6T8G - chains A and G of the 8 polymer chains in the assembly; structure by electron microscopy, 4.34 A resolution (low resolution: residue-level contacts below are approximate; hydrogen-bond / salt-bridge calls are withheld).

[Chain A]
Molecule: DNA translocase FtsK
Organism: Pseudomonas aeruginosa PAO1
Notes: fragment: Motor domain, residues 247-728
Reference sequence: Q9I0M3 (FTSK_PSEAE); residues 247-728 here = UniProt positions 247-728
Sequence (491 residues; each row starts with the number of its first residue):
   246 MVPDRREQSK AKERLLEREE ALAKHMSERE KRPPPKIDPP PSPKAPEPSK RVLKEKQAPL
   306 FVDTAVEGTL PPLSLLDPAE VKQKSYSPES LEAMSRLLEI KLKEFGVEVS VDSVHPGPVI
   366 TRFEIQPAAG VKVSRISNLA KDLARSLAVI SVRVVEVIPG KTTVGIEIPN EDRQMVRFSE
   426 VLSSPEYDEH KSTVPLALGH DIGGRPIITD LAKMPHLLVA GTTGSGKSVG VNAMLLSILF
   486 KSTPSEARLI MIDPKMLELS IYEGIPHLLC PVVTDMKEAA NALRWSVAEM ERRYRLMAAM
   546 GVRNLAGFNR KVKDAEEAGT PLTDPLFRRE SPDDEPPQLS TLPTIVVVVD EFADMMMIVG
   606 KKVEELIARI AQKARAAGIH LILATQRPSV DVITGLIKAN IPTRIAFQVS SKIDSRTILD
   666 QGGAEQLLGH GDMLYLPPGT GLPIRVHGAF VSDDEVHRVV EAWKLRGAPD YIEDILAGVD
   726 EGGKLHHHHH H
Unresolved in the structure: 246-314, 571-580, 722-736
Differences from the reference sequence: initiating methionine (246); expression tag (729-736)
Small-molecule neighbours: ADP (adenosine-5'-diphosphate): Met420, Thr467, Thr468, Gly469, Ser470, Gly471, Lys472, Ser473, Val474, Lys500, Glu503, Gln631, His675, Gly676, Gly693, Ala694, Phe695
Swiss-Prot annotation at these positions:
  - binding site (ATP): Gly469 to Val474, His675, Gly693, Ala694

[Chain G]
Molecule: dsDNA substrate
Sequence (16 nucleotides; numbered 1 to 16; the number before each row is that of its first residue):
     1 ATATATATAT ATATAT

[Chain A / chain G interface]
Pairs across the interface (5; chain A residue first):
  Lys377(A) with DT2(G)
  Ser634(A) with DA11(G)
  Val635(A) with DA11(G)
  Ile658(A) with DT10(G)
  Thr662(A) with DA11(G)
Other interface residues (no listed pair), chain G (4 interface residues in all): DT12

[In short]
The interface between chain A and chain G involves 5 residues on one side and 4 on the other. Ligands of chain
A: ADP. From UniProt: 9 ATP-binding residues on chain A.
Here chain A is DNA translocase FtsK (Pseudomonas aeruginosa PAO1) and chain G is dsDNA substrate. Entry 6T8G
(Stalled FtsK motor domain bound to dsDNA) was determined by electron microscopy (same publication as 6T8B and
6T8O).
